8X21 - chains A and E of the 3 polymer chains in the assembly; structure by X-ray diffraction, 2.33 A resolution.

[Chain A]
Molecule: Pol protein (Fragment)
Organism: Human immunodeficiency virus 1
UniProtKB: D3XFN5 (D3XFN5_9HIV1); residues 1-555 here correspond to UniProt positions 100-654 (UniProt number = residue number + 99)
Sequence (557 residues; row label = number of the first residue in the row; numbers below 1 keep their minus sign (Met-1 is residue -1)):
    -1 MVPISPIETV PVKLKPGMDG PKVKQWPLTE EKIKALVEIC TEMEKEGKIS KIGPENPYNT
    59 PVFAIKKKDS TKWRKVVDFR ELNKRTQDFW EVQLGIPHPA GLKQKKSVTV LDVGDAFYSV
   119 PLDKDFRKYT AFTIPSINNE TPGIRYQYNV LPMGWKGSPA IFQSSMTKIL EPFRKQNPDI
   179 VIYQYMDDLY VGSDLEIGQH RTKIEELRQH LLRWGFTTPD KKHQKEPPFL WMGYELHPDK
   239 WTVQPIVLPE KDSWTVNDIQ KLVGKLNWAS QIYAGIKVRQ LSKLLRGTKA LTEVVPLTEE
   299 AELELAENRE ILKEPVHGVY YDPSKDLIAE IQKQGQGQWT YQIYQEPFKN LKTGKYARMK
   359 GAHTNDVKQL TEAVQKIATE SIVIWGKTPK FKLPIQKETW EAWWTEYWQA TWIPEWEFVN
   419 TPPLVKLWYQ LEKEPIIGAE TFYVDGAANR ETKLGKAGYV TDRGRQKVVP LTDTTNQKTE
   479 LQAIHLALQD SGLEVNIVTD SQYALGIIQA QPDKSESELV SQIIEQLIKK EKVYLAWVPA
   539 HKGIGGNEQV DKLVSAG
Unresolved in the structure: -1 to 0, 554-555
Sequence notes: initiating methionine (-1); expression tag (0); engineered mutation Val74 (Leu173 in D3XFN5), Phe115 (Tyr214 in D3XFN5), Tyr116 (Phe215 in D3XFN5), Met151 (Gln250 in D3XFN5), Ser162 (Cys261 in D3XFN5), Ser280 (Cys379 in D3XFN5)
Metal / ion sites: Mg2+: Asp110, Val111, Asp185 (together with Entecavir 5'-triphosphate)
Residues lining bound ligands: Entecavir 5'-triphosphate (ET9; [[(1R,3S,5S)-3-(2-azanyl-6-oxidanylidene-3H-purin-9-yl)-2-methylidene-5-oxidanyl-cyclopentyl]methoxy-oxidanyl-phosphory l] phosphono hydrogen phosphate): Ile63, Lys65, Asp67, Arg72, Asp110, Val111, Gly112, Asp113, Ala114, Phe115, Met151, Gly152, Met184, Asp185, Lys220
What the authors report for this chain:
  - specificity-determining residues: Met151
  - mutagenesis - I63V/L74V: increased growth

[Chain E]
Molecule: DNA/RNA
Sequence (38 nucleotides; each row starts with the number of its first residue; numbers below 1 keep their minus sign (DT-4 is residue -4)):
    -4 TAATCGCCCC CCTTCGGTGC TTTGCACCGA AGGGGGGC
Unresolved in the structure: -4 to -2
Modified / non-standard residues: OMC (o2'-methylycytidine-5'-monophosphate) at position 2; OMC (o2'-methylycytidine-5'-monophosphate) at position 4
Residues lining bound ligands: Entecavir 5'-triphosphate (ET9; [[(1R,3S,5S)-3-(2-azanyl-6-oxidanylidene-3H-purin-9-yl)-2-methylidene-5-oxidanyl-cyclopentyl]methoxy-oxidanyl-phosphory l] phosphono hydrogen phosphate): DC0, DG1, DC33

[How chain A and chain E interact]
Pairs across the interface (72; chain A residue first):
  Trp24(A) with DT-1(E), stacking on the base
  Phe61(A) with DC0(E), base contact
  Ile63(A) with DC0(E), base contact
  Val74(A) with DC0(E), base contact
  Val75(A) with DC0(E), sugar contact
  Asp76(A) with DC0(E), sugar contact
  Arg78(A) with DT-1(E), hydrogen bond to the phosphate; DC0(E), salt bridge to the phosphate
  Asn81(A) with DG1(E), sugar contact
  Glu89(A) with OMC_2(E), hydrogen bond to the sugar; DC3(E), phosphate contact
  Gln91(A) with DC3(E), sugar contact
  Leu92(A) with OMC_4(E), sugar contact
  Gly93(A) with OMC_4(E), sugar contact
  Ile94(A) with DC3(E), base contact; OMC_4(E), sugar contact; DG31(E), base contact
  Asp110(A) with DC33(E), phosphate contact
  Gly152(A) with DC0(E), base contact; DG1(E), sugar contact
  Lys154(A) with DG1(E), phosphate contact; OMC_2(E), phosphate contact
  Pro157(A) with OMC_2(E), sugar contact
  Gln161(A) with OMC_2(E), base contact
  Tyr183(A) with DC3(E), base contact; DG32(E), hydrogen bond to the base; DC33(E), sugar contact
  Met184(A) with DC33(E), sugar contact
  Asp185(A) with DC33(E), phosphate contact
  Met230(A) with DG32(E), sugar contact; DC33(E), phosphate contact
  Gly231(A) with DG32(E), phosphate contact
  Asn255(A) with DG28(E), hydrogen bond to the phosphate; DG29(E), hydrogen bond to the phosphate
  Gln258(A) with DG28(E), sugar contact; DG29(E), sugar contact
  Lys259(A) with DG29(E), phosphate contact; DG30(E), phosphate contact
  Gly262(A) with DG30(E), sugar contact
  Lys263(A) with DG30(E), sugar contact; DG31(E), salt bridge to the phosphate
  Asn265(A) with DC6(E), sugar contact
  Trp266(A) with DG31(E), sugar contact
  Val276(A) with DC7(E), phosphate contact
  Ser280(A) with DC7(E), phosphate contact; DT8(E), phosphate contact
  Lys281(A) with DT8(E), phosphate contact
  Arg284(A) with DT8(E), salt bridge to the phosphate; DT9(E), phosphate contact
  Gly285(A) with DT9(E), hydrogen bond to the phosphate
  Leu289(A) with DG28(E), sugar contact
  Lys353(A) with DC6(E), hydrogen bond to the phosphate; DC7(E), salt bridge to the phosphate
  Ala355(A) with DC7(E), phosphate contact
  Arg356(A) with DC7(E), phosphate contact
  Gly359(A) with DC22(E), phosphate contact
  Ala360(A) with DA21(E), phosphate contact; DC22(E), phosphate contact
  His361(A) with DA21(E), salt bridge to the phosphate
  Lys374(A) with DC5(E), phosphate contact; DC6(E), salt bridge to the phosphate
  Arg448(A) with DT18(E), hydrogen bond to the base
  Thr473(A) with DG19(E), phosphate contact; DC20(E), hydrogen bond to the phosphate
  Asn474(A) with DT18(E), phosphate contact
  Gln475(A) with DT17(E), phosphate contact; DT18(E), hydrogen bond to the phosphate; DC20(E), sugar contact
  Lys476(A) with DC20(E), phosphate contact
  Tyr501(A) with DC20(E), hydrogen bond to the phosphate; DA21(E), hydrogen bond to the phosphate
  Ile505(A) with DA21(E), phosphate contact
Other interface residues (no listed pair), chain A (57 interface residues in all): Pro25, Lys66, Met151, Trp153, Asp186, Gln242, Leu283

[Overview]
57 residues of chain A and 23 residues of chain E are in contact; the contacts include 12 hydrogen bonds, 6
salt bridges and 1 aromatic stacking contact. Among the polar pairs are Tyr183(A)-DG32(E), Arg448(A)-DT18(E)
and Glu89(A)-OMC_2(E). From the paper: I63V/L74V of chain A increase growth; the specificity determinant
Met151(A).
Chain A is Pol protein (Fragment) (Human immunodeficiency virus 1) and chain E is DNA/RNA; the structure,
HIV-1 reverse transcriptase mutant Q151M/Y115F/F116Y/L74V:DNA:ETV-TP ternary complex, was determined by X-ray
diffraction together with 8X1Z, 8X20 and 8X22 from the same study.
